PDB entry 6UZ2 | electron microscopy, 4.20 A resolution (low resolution: residue-level contacts below are approximate; hydrogen-bond / salt-bridge calls are withheld) | chains A and B

Chain A (and B):
Protein: Lipid A export ATP-binding/permease protein MsbA
Organism: Escherichia coli
Notes: EC 7.5.2.6; chain B of this document is another copy of the same molecule, construct and numbering; everything in this record applies to it too
Reference sequence: C3TGA2 (C3TGA2_ECOLX); residues 1-582 here = UniProt positions 1-582
Sequence (603 residues; numbered -20 to 582; the number before each row is that of its first residue; numbers below 1 keep their minus sign (Met-20 is residue -20)):
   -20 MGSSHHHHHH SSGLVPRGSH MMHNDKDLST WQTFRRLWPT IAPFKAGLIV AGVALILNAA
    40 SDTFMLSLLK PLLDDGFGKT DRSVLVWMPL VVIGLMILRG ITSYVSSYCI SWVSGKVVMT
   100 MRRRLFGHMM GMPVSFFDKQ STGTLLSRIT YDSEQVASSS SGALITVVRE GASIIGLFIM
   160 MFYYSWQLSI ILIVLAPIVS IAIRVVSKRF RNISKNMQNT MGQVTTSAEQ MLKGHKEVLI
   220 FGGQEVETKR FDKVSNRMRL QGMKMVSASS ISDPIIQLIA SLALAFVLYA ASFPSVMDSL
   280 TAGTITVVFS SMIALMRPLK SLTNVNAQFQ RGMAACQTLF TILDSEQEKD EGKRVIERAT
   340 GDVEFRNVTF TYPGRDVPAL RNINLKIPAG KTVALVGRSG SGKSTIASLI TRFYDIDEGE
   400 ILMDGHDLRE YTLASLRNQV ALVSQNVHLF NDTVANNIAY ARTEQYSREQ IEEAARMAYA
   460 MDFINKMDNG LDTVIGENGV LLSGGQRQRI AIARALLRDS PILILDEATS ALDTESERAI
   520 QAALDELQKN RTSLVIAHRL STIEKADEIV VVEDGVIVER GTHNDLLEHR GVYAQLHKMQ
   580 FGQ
Not modelled in the structure: -20 to 10, 581-582
Construct notes: expression tag (-20 to 0)

Interface between chain A and chain B:
Residue-residue contacts (109; chain A residue first):
  Leu52(A) - Thr285(B)
  Phe56(A) - Ile284(B)
  Arg61(A) - Ser274(B)
  Arg61(A) - Val275(B)
  Leu64(A) - Ser271(B)
  Leu64(A) - Ser274(B)
  Pro68(A) - Tyr268(B)
  Ile72(A) - Ala264(B)
  Met75(A) - Gln256(B)
  Met75(A) - Ser260(B)
  Arg78(A) - Gln256(B)
  Gly79(A) - Pro253(B)
  Tyr83(A) - Pro253(B)
  Ser86(A) - Ser249(B)
  Tyr87(A) - Ser246(B)
  Tyr87(A) - Ser249(B)
  Tyr87(A) - Ile250(B)
  Ser90(A) - Met242(B)
  Ser90(A) - Val245(B)
  Lys95(A) - Arg238(B)
  Met98(A) - Ser234(B)
  Met98(A) - Asn235(B)
  Met98(A) - Arg238(B)
  Arg101(A) - Met237(B)
  Arg102(A) - Asp231(B)
  Arg102(A) - Arg238(B)
  Phe105(A) - Phe230(B)
  Met109(A) - Leu211(B)
  Met109(A) - His214(B)
  Met109(A) - Glu226(B)
  Met109(A) - Phe230(B)
  Phe116(A) - His214(B)
  Thr121(A) - Lys212(B)
  Leu124(A) - Leu211(B)
  Leu125(A) - Ala207(B)
  Leu125(A) - Glu208(B)
  Leu125(A) - Leu211(B)
  Leu125(A) - Lys212(B)
  Ala207(A) - Leu125(B)
  Glu208(A) - Leu125(B)
  Gln209(A) - His427(B)
  Gln209(A) - Leu428(B)
  Leu211(A) - Phe116(B)
  Leu211(A) - Leu125(B)
  Leu211(A) - Ile128(B)
  Lys212(A) - Thr121(B)
  Lys212(A) - Leu125(B)
  His214(A) - Met109(B)
  His214(A) - Phe116(B)
  Lys215(A) - Val113(B)
  Lys215(A) - Phe116(B)
  Glu216(A) - Asn425(B)
  Glu216(A) - Val426(B)
  Glu216(A) - His427(B)
  Leu218(A) - Arg416(B)
  Ile219(A) - Arg416(B)
  Ile219(A) - Asn417(B)
  Phe220(A) - Ala440(B)
  Gly221(A) - Ala440(B)
  Gln223(A) - Met109(B)
  Val225(A) - Tyr439(B)
  Arg229(A) - Phe429(B)
  Arg229(A) - Asn430(B)
  Arg229(A) - Asp431(B)
  Phe230(A) - Phe105(B)
  Asp231(A) - Met98(B)
  Asp231(A) - Arg102(B)
  Ser234(A) - Met98(B)
  Asn235(A) - Met98(B)
  Met237(A) - Arg101(B)
  Arg238(A) - Lys95(B)
  Arg238(A) - Met98(B)
  Met242(A) - Ser90(B)
  Val245(A) - Ser90(B)
  Ser246(A) - Tyr87(B)
  Ser249(A) - Ser86(B)
  Ser249(A) - Tyr87(B)
  Ile250(A) - Tyr83(B)
  Ile250(A) - Tyr87(B)
  Pro253(A) - Gly79(B)
  Pro253(A) - Tyr83(B)
  Gln256(A) - Arg78(B)
  Leu257(A) - Ile76(B)
  Ser260(A) - Met75(B)
  Ala264(A) - Ile72(B)
  Leu267(A) - Pro68(B)
  Val275(A) - Arg61(B)
  Ile284(A) - Phe56(B)
  Thr285(A) - Leu52(B)
  Arg296(A) - Arg296(B)
  Thr390(A) - Ile219(B)
  Arg416(A) - Leu218(B)
  Arg416(A) - Ile219(B)
  Asn417(A) - Ile219(B)
  Val419(A) - Ile219(B)
  His427(A) - Gln209(B)
  His427(A) - Glu216(B)
  Leu428(A) - Gln209(B)
  Phe429(A) - Gln209(B)
  Phe429(A) - Arg229(B)
  Leu575(A) - Met578(B)
  His576(A) - Lys577(B)
  His576(A) - Met578(B)
  His576(A) - Gln579(B)
  Lys577(A) - His576(B)
  Lys577(A) - Phe580(B)
  Phe580(A) - Met578(B)
  Phe580(A) - Gln579(B)
  Phe580(A) - Phe580(B)
Also at the interface, not in a pair above, chain A (89 interface residues in all): Met44, Met67, Ile76, Ser82, Trp91, Gly94, Ile128, Gly213, Thr227, Ile254, Leu261, Leu263, Ser274, Ala281, Glu327, Asn430, Asp431, Tyr439, Gln579
Also at the interface, not in a pair above, chain B (87 interface residues in all): Leu51, Val71, Ser82, Trp91, Gly94, Met108, Gly122, Leu124, Gln223, Val225, Leu257, Leu263, Leu267, Ile292

Overview:
Chain A and chain B form an interface of 89 and 87 residues respectively.
Chain A and chain B are both Lipid A export ATP-binding/permease protein MsbA (Escherichia coli); the
structure, Cryo-EM structure of nucleotide-free MsbA reconstituted into peptidiscs, conformation 1, was
determined by electron microscopy together with 6UZH and 6UZL from the same study.
